PDB entry 2OFO | X-ray diffraction, 3.16 A resolution | chain A

# Chain A
Name: Protein recA
From: Mycobacterium smegmatis
Notes: EC 3.4.99.37
UniProt: Q59560 (RECA_MYCSM); numbering as in UniProt (aligned over 1-349)
Chain sequence (349 residues; numbered 1 to 349; the number before each row is that of its first residue):
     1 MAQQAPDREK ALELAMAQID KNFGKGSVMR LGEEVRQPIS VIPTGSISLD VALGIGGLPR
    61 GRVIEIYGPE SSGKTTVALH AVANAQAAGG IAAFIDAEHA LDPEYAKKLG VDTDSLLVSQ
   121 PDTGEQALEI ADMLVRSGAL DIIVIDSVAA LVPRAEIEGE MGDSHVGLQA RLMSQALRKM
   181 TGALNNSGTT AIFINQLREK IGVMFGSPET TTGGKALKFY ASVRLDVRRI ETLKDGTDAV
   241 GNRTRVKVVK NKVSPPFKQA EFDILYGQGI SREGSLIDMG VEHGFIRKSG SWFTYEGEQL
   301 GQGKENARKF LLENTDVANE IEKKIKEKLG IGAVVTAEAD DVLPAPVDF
Unresolved in the structure: 1-4, 333-349
Swiss-Prot annotation at these positions:
  - binding site (ATP): S71 to T76, D102 to Y105
  - binding site (phosphate): S71 to T75, Q196

# Summary
UniProt lists 10 ATP-binding residues and 6 phosphate-binding residues.
Chain A is Protein recA (Mycobacterium smegmatis); the structure, MSrecA-native, was determined by X-ray
diffraction (same publication as 2ODN, 2ODW, 2OE2, 2OEP and 2OES).
